PDB entry 6FSZ | electron microscopy, 4.60 A resolution (low resolution: residue-level contacts below are approximate; hydrogen-bond / salt-bridge calls are withheld) | chains 2 and BB of the 15 polymer chains in the assembly

# Chain 2
Molecule: 23-nt RNA strand
From: Saccharomyces cerevisiae
Sequence (23 nucleotides; row label = number of the first residue in the row):
   157 AAAAUUUAAAUUUUUUUUUUUUU

# Chain BB
Name: Exosome complex component SKI6
From: Saccharomyces cerevisiae (strain ATCC 204508 / S288c)
UniProtKB: P46948 (RRP41_YEAST); residues 1-246 here = UniProt positions 1-246
Amino-acid sequence (248 residues; row label = number of the first residue in the row; numbers below 1 keep their minus sign (Gly-1 is residue -1)):
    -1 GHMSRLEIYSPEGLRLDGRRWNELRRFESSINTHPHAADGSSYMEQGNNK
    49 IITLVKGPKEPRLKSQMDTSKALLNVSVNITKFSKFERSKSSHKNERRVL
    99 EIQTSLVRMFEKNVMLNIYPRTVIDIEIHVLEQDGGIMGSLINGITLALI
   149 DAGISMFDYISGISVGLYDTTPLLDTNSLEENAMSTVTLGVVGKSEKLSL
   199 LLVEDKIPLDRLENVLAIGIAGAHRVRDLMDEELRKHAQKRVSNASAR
Disordered / not traced: -1 to 0, 245-246
Differences from the reference sequence: expression tag (-1 to 0)
Swiss-Prot annotation at these positions:
  - mutagenesis: Lys62 to Ser63 (Impairs RNA-binding (at the proposed ring entry site)), Arg95 to Arg96 (Impairs RNA-binding (at the proposed ring exit site))

# Chain 2 / chain BB interface
Residue-residue contacts (4):
  A166(2) with Arg119(BB)
  U174(2) with Arg95(BB)
  U177(2) with Arg96(BB)
  U179(2) with Met1(BB)
Also at the interface, not in a pair above, chain BB (5 interface residues in all): Ser2

# Overview
Chain 2 and chain BB form an interface of 4 and 5 residues respectively. UniProt lists 4 mutagenesis sites on
chain BB.
Here chain 2 is a 23-nt RNA strand (Saccharomyces cerevisiae) and chain BB is Exosome complex component SKI6
(Saccharomyces cerevisiae (strain ATCC 204508 / S288c)). Entry 6FSZ (Structure of the nuclear RNA exosome) was
determined by electron microscopy.
